PDB entry 6QMP | X-ray diffraction, 2.00 A resolution | chains B and C of the 3 polymer chains in the assembly

# Chain B
Molecule: Nuclear transcription factor Y subunit beta
Source organism: Homo sapiens
Reference sequence: P25208 (NFYB_HUMAN); residue numbers follow UniProt; this construct covers 51-143
Chain sequence (95 residues; row label = number of the first residue in the row):
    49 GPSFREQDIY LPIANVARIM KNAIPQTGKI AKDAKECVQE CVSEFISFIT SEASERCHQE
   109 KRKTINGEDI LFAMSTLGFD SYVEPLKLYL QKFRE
Not modelled in the structure: 49-52, 107-111
Sequence notes: expression tag (49-50)
UniProt features mapped onto this chain:
  - DNA-binding region: Leu59 to Ala65
  - region: Val86 to Ile97 (Subunit association domain (SAD))
  - cross-link: Lys140 (Glycyl lysine isopeptide (Lys-Gly) (interchain with G-Cter in ubiquitin))

# Chain C
Molecule: Nuclear transcription factor Y subunit gamma
Source organism: Homo sapiens
Reference sequence: Q13952 (NFYC_HUMAN); residues 27-120 here = UniProt positions 27-120
Chain sequence (96 residues; each row starts with the number of its first residue):
    25 GPMEEIRNLT VKDFRVQELP LARIKKIMKL DEDVKMISAE APVLFAKAAQ IFITELTLRA
    85 WIHTEDNKRR TLQRNDIAMA ITKFDQFDFL IDIVPR
Not modelled in the structure: 25-41
Sequence notes: expression tag (25-26)

# How chain B and chain C interact
Contacting residue pairs (93):
  Gln55(B) with Arg47(C), hydrogen bond (backbone-side chain); Lys50(C)
  Asp56(B) with Lys50(C), salt bridge
  Ile57(B) with Ile51(C); Leu54(C), hydrophobic
  Tyr58(B) with Arg47(C), hydrogen bond (backbone-side chain)
  Leu59(B) with Leu43(C), hydrophobic; Arg47(C); Ile48(C), hydrophobic
  Pro60(B) with Pro44(C)
  Asn63(B) with Leu43(C)
  Ile67(B) with Glu42(C); Gln74(C); Ile77(C), hydrophobic; Thr78(C)
  Met68(B) with Ile77(C), hydrophobic; Thr81(C)
  Ala71(B) with Thr78(C); Thr81(C); Leu82(C)
  Ile72(B) with Thr81(C); Trp85(C), hydrophobic
  Pro73(B) with Trp85(C)
  Thr75(B) with Arg94(C)
  Gly76(B) with Trp85(C); Arg94(C)
  Lys77(B) with Arg94(C), hydrogen bond (backbone-backbone); Thr95(C); Leu96(C), hydrogen bond (backbone-backbone)
  Ile78(B) with Leu96(C)
  Ala79(B) with Thr95(C); Leu96(C), hydrogen bond (backbone-backbone)
  Asp81(B) with Arg98(C), salt bridge
  Ala82(B) with Leu96(C); Gln97(C); Arg98(C); Ile101(C)
  Cys85(B) with Arg98(C); Ile101(C), hydrophobic; Val118(C), hydrophobic
  Val86(B) with Ile77(C), hydrophobic; Ile101(C), hydrophobic
  Glu88(B) with Arg98(C), salt bridge
  Cys89(B) with Phe76(C); Leu80(C), hydrophobic; Leu114(C); Val118(C), hydrophobic
  Val90(B) with Phe76(C), hydrophobic; Ile77(C), hydrophobic
  Ser91(B) with Ile51(C)
  Glu92(B) with Phe113(C); Ile117(C)
  Phe93(B) with Ala72(C), hydrophobic; Phe76(C), hydrophobic; Phe113(C), hydrophobic
  Ile94(B) with Ile51(C), hydrophobic; Met52(C), hydrophobic; Phe69(C)
  Ser95(B) with Ile51(C)
  Phe96(B) with Phe113(C), hydrophobic
  Ile97(B) with Phe69(C), hydrophobic
  Thr98(B) with Met52(C); Phe69(C)
  Thr112(B) with Met60(C); Ser62(C)
  Ile113(B) with Val58(C), hydrophobic; Met60(C), hydrogen bond (backbone-backbone); Ile61(C); Ser62(C), hydrogen bond (backbone-backbone)
  Asn114(B) with Ser62(C); Glu64(C)
  Gly115(B) with Ser62(C); Glu64(C), hydrogen bond (backbone-side chain); Leu68(C)
  Ile118(B) with Ala65(C), hydrophobic; Phe69(C), hydrophobic
  Met122(B) with Ala72(C), hydrophobic
  Gly126(B) with Gln110(C)
  Phe127(B) with Gln110(C); Phe113(C), hydrophobic
  Tyr130(B) with Ala72(C); Ile75(C); Phe76(C); Gln110(C)
  Leu134(B) with Leu68(C); Lys71(C); Ala72(C)
  Tyr137(B) with Val67(C), hydrophobic; Lys71(C)
  Leu138(B) with Glu64(C); Val67(C), hydrophobic; Leu68(C), hydrophobic
  Phe141(B) with Val67(C), hydrophobic
Interface residues without a listed pair, chain B (54 interface residues in all): Arg53, Val64, Arg66, Glu84, Ser99, Ser102, Glu116, Ser129, Pro133
Interface residues without a listed pair, chain C (44 interface residues in all): Asp55, Asp57, Ala73, Ile105

# Summary
54 residues of chain B face 44 of chain C across their interface; the contacts include 8 hydrogen bonds and 3
salt bridges. Polar contacts include Asp56(B)-Lys50(C), Asp81(B)-Arg98(C) and Glu88(B)-Arg98(C). UniProt lists
a DNA-binding region on chain B.
Here chain B is Nuclear transcription factor Y subunit beta and chain C is Nuclear transcription factor Y
subunit gamma, both from Homo sapiens. Entry 6QMP (NF-YB/C Heterodimer in Complex with NF-YA Peptide) was
determined by X-ray diffraction (same publication as 6QMQ and 6QMS).
